Entry 6NIJ (electron microscopy, 5.70 A resolution (low resolution: residue-level contacts below are approximate; hydrogen-bond / salt-bridge calls are withheld)); this record covers chains H and A of the 8 polymer chains in the assembly.

# Chain H
Protein: PGT145 Fab heavy chain
From: Homo sapiens
Notes: antibody fragment or engineered binder
Chain sequence (140 residues; row label = number of the first residue in the row; note: 2 numbers in that range are skipped by the numbering (no residue carries them; nothing is unmodelled there); a row labelled like 52A-52C holds insertion residues (52A, then the next letters in order)):
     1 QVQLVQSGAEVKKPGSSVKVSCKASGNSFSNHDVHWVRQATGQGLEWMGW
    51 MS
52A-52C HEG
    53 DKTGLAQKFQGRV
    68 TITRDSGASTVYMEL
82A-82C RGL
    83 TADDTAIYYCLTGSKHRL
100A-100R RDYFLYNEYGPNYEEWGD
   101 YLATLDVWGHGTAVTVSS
Disulfide bonds: Cys-22/Cys-92

# Chain A
Protein: AMC011 Glycoprotein 120
From: Human immunodeficiency virus 1
Chain sequence (473 residues; numbered 31 to 507 plus 16 insertion-coded residues; 20 numbers in that range are skipped by the numbering (no residue carries them; nothing is unmodelled there); the number before each row is that of its first residue; a row labelled like 139A-139N holds insertion residues (139A, then the next letters in order)):
    31 AEQLWVTVYYGVPVWKEATTTLFCASDARAYDTEVHNVWATHACVPTDPN
    81 PQEVVLENVTENFNMWKNNMVEQMHEDIISLWDQSLKPCVKLTPLCVTLN
   131 CTDLRNATN
139A-139N TNATNTTSSSRGTM
   150 EGGEIKNCSFNITTSMRDKVQKEYALFYKLDVVPIKNDNTSYRLISCNTS
   200 VITQACPKVSFEPIPIHYCAPAGFAILKCNDKKFNGTGPCTNVSTVQCTH
   250 GIRPVVSTQLLLNGSLAEEEVVIRSANFTDNAKIIIVQLNKSVEINCTRP
   300 NNNTRKSIHI
   312 GPGRAFYTTGE
  322A I
   323 IGDIRQAHCNISGTKWNDTLKQIVVKLKEQFG
   356 NKTIVFNHSSGGDPEIVMHSFNCGGEFFYCNSTQLFNSTW
   403 NDTTGSNYTGTIVLPCRIKQIVNMWQEVGKAMYAPPIKGQIRCSSNITGL
   453 ILIRDGGKNRSE
  464A N
   465 TEIFRPGGGDMRDNWRSELYKYKVVKIEPLGIAPTKAKRRVVQ
Not modelled in the structure: 139A-139N, 403-412
Disulfide bonds: Cys-54/Cys-74, Cys-119/Cys-205, Cys-126/Cys-196, Cys-131/Cys-157, Cys-218/Cys-247, Cys-228/Cys-239, Cys-296/Cys-331, Cys-378/Cys-445, Cys-385/Cys-418
Covalent attachments: N-acetylglucosamine (NAG) linked to Asn-130, Asn-160
From the paper describing this entry:
  - post-translational modification sites: Asn-160

# Interface between chain H and chain A
Pairs across the interface (6):
  Phe-100D(H) with Asp-167(A); Val-169(A)
  Leu-100E(H) with Arg-166(A)
  Tyr-100F(H) with Thr-162(A); Arg-166(A)
  Asn-100G(H) with Arg-166(A)

# Summary
Chain H and chain A each contribute 4 residues to their interface. N-acetylglucosamine is covalently linked to
Asn-130(A) and Asn-160(A). From the paper: a modification site at Asn-160(A).
Chain H is PGT145 Fab heavy chain (Homo sapiens) and chain A is AMC011 Glycoprotein 120 (Human
immunodeficiency virus 1); the structure, PGT145 Fab in complex with full length AMC011 HIV-1 Env, was
determined by electron microscopy together with 6OLP from the same study.
